Entry 9IC0 (electron microscopy, 3.24 A resolution); this record covers chains A and C of the 5 polymer chains in the assembly.

[Chain A]
Molecule: DNA polymerase subunit gamma-1
Organism: Mus musculus
Notes: EC 2.7.7.7
UniProt: Q75WC0 (Q75WC0_MOUSE); residues 26-1217 here = UniProt positions 26-1217
Chain sequence (1199 residues; each row starts with the number of its first residue):
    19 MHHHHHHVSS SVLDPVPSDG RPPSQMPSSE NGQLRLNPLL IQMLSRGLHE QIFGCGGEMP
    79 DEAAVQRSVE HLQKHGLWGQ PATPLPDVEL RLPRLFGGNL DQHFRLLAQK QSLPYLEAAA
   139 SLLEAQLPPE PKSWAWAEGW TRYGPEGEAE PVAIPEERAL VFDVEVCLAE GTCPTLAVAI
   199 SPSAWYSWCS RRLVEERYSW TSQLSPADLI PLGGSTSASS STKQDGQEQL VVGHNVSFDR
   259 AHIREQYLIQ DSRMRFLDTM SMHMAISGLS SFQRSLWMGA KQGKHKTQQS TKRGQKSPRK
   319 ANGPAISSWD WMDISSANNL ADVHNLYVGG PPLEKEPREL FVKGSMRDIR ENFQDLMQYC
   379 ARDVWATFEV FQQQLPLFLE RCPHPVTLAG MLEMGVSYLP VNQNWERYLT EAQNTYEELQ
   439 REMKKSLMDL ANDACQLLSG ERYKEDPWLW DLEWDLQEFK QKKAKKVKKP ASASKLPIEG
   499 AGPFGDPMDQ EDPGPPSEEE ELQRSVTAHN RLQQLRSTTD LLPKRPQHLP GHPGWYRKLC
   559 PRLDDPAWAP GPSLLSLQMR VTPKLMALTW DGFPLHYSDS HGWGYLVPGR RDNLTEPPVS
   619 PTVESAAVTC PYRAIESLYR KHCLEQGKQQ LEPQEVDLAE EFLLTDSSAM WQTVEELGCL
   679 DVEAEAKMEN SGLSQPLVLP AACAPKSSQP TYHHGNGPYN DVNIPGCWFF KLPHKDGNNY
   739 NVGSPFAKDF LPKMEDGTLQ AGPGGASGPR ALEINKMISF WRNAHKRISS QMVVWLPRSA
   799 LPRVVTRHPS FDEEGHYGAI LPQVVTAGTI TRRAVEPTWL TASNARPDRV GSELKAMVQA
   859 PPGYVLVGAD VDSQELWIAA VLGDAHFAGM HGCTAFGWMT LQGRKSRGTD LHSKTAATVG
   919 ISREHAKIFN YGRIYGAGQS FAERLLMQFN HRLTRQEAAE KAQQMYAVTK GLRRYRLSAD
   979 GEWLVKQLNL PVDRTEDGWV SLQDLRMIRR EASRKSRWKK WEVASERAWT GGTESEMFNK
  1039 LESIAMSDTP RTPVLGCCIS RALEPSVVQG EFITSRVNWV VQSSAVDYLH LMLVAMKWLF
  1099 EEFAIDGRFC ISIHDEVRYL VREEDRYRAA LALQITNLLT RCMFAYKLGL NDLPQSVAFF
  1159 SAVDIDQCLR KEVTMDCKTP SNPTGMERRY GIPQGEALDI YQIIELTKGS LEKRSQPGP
Disordered / not traced: 19-49, 231-245, 300-325, 481-509, 608-625, 641-710, 967-1028, 1212-1217
Differences from the reference sequence: initiating methionine (19); expression tag (20-25)
Ion coordination: Ca2+ site 1: His-252, Asp-257 (shared with 1 residue of chain P); Ca2+ site 2: Asp-1113 (together with 2'-deoxycytidine-5'-triphosphate)
Residues lining bound ligands: 2'-deoxycytidine-5'-triphosphate (DCP): Arg-831, Asp-868, Ser-871, Glu-873, Lys-903, His-910, Arg-921, Lys-925, Ile-926, Tyr-929, Tyr-933, His-1112, Asp-1113
What the authors report for this chain:
  - mutagenesis - A449T, W726S/E1121G, G826S, Y933C: decreased catalytic activity

[Chain C]
Molecule: DNA polymerase subunit gamma-2
Organism: Homo sapiens
Notes: engineered mutation(s): A169T
UniProt: Q9UHN1 (DPOG2_HUMAN); numbering as in UniProt (aligned over 26-485)
Chain sequence (467 residues; row label = number of the first residue in the row):
    25 MDAGQPELLT ERSSPKGGHV KSHAELEGNG EHPEAPGSGE GSEALLEICQ RRHFLSGSKQ
    85 QLSRDSLLSG CHPGFGPLGV ELRKNLAAEW WTSVVVFREQ VFPVDALHHK PGPLLPGDSA
   145 FRLVSAETLR EILQDKELSK EQLVTFLENV LKTSGKLREN LLHGALEHYV NCLDLVNKRL
   205 PYGLAQIGVC FHPVFDTKQI RNGVKSIGEK TEASLVWFTP PRTSNQWLDF WLRHRLQWWR
   265 KFAMSPSNFS SSDCQDEEGR KGNKLYYNFP WGKELIETLW NLGDHELLHM YPGNVSKLHG
   325 RDGRKNVVPC VLSVNGDLDR GMLAYLYDSF QLTENSFTRK KNLHRKVLKL HPCLAPIKVA
   385 LDVGRGPTLE LRQVCQGLFN ELLENGISVW PGYLETMQSS LEQLYSKYDE MSILFTVLVT
   445 ETTLENGLIH LRSRDTTMKE MMHISKLKDF LIKYISSAKN VHHHHHH
Disordered / not traced: 25-66, 135-178, 219-229, 355-368, 483-491
Differences from the reference sequence: initiating methionine (25); variant Thr-169 (Ala in Q9UHN1); expression tag (486-491)
Swiss-Prot annotation at these positions:
  - modified residue: Ser-38 (Phosphoserine)
  - natural variant: Arg-182 (R182W: In MTDPS16), Gly-416 (G416A: No functional deficit), Asp-433 (D433Y: In MTDPS16B), Gly-451 (G451E: In PEOA4)

[Interface between chain A and chain C]
Residue-residue contacts (17; chain A residue first):
  Asp-510(A) with Pro-205(C); Pro-244(C); Arg-246(C); Thr-247(C); Trp-251(C); Asp-326(C)
  Gly-512(A) with Gln-250(C)
  Pro-513(A) with Gln-250(C); Trp-251(C); Phe-254(C), hydrophobic
  Pro-514(A) with Phe-254(C); Arg-257(C), hydrogen bond (backbone-side chain)
  Ser-515(A) with Arg-257(C)
  Glu-516(A) with Arg-257(C)
  Glu-519(A) with Phe-254(C); Arg-257(C), salt bridge; His-258(C), salt bridge
Also at the interface, not in a pair above, chain A (8 interface residues in all): Pro-511

[Summary]
The interface between chain A and chain C involves 8 residues on one side and 10 on the other; the contacts
include 1 hydrogen bond and 2 salt bridges. Among the polar pairs are Glu-519(A)/Arg-257(C),
Glu-519(A)/His-258(C) and Pro-514(A)/Arg-257(C). The paper reports that A449T, W726S/E1121G and G826S of chain
A, among others, reduce catalytic activity.
Chain A is DNA polymerase subunit gamma-1 (Mus musculus) and chain C is DNA polymerase subunit gamma-2 (Homo
sapiens); the structure, Chimeric mitochondrial DNA polymerase gamma ternary complex (mAhB) in mouse-like
error-editing conformer (composite), was determined by electron microscopy together with 9G74, 9G75, 9G77,
9IBX, 9IBZ, 9IC1 and 9IC3 from the same study.
